PDB entry 8KD5 | electron microscopy, 2.90 A resolution | chains O and X of the 16 polymer chains in the assembly

== Chain O ==
Molecule: Histone H3
Source organism: Xenopus laevis
Reference sequence: A0A310TTQ1 (A0A310TTQ1_XENLA); residues 1-135 here correspond to UniProt positions 2-136 (UniProt number = residue number + 1)
Sequence (135 residues; each row starts with the number of its first residue):
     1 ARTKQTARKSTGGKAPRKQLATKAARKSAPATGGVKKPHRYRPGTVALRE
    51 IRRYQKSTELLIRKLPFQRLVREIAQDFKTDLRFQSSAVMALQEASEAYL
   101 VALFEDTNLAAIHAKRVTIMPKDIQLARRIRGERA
Unresolved in the structure: 1-35, 135
Differences from the reference sequence: engineered mutation Ala110 (Cys111 in A0A310TTQ1)
Modified positions: Lys36 (N-trimethyllysine; M3L)

== Chain X ==
Molecule: 187bp DNA
Sequence (187 nucleotides; each row starts with the number of its first residue; numbers below 1 keep their minus sign (DG-93 is residue -93)):
   -93 GCGGTGGCGGCCGCTCTAGAACAGGATGTATATATCTGACACGTGCCTGG
   -43 AGACTAGGGAGTAATCCCCTTGGCGGTTAAAACGCGGGGGACAGCGCGTA
     7 CGTGCGTTTAAGCGGTGCTAGAGCTGTCTACGACCAATTGAGCGGCCTCG
    57 GCACCGGGATTCTCCAGGGCGGCCGCGTATAGGGTCC
Unresolved in the structure: -93 to -84, 76-93

== Interface between chain O and chain X ==
Residue-residue contacts (27; chain O residue first):
  His39(O) - DG-69(X)  hydrogen bond to the base
  His39(O) - DA-68(X)  hydrogen bond to the base
  Arg40(O) - DG8(X)  base contact
  Arg40(O) - DT9(X)  hydrogen bond to the base
  Arg40(O) - DG10(X)  sugar contact
  Tyr41(O) - DT9(X)  sugar contact
  Tyr41(O) - DG10(X)  phosphate contact
  Arg42(O) - DT9(X)  phosphate contact
  Pro43(O) - DG8(X)  phosphate contact
  Pro43(O) - DT9(X)  phosphate contact
  Gly44(O) - DG8(X)  hydrogen bond to the phosphate
  Gly44(O) - DT9(X)  hydrogen bond to the phosphate
  Thr45(O) - DT9(X)  hydrogen bond to the phosphate
  Val46(O) - DT9(X)  hydrogen bond to the phosphate
  Val46(O) - DG10(X)  phosphate contact
  Ala47(O) - DT9(X)  hydrogen bond to the phosphate
  Arg49(O) - DG-66(X)  sugar contact
  Arg53(O) - DT-65(X)  salt bridge to the phosphate
  Lys56(O) - DA-64(X)  salt bridge to the phosphate
  Arg63(O) - DA17(X)  phosphate contact
  Arg63(O) - DG18(X)  salt bridge to the phosphate
  Lys64(O) - DG18(X)  hydrogen bond to the phosphate
  Leu65(O) - DA17(X)  phosphate contact
  Leu65(O) - DG18(X)  hydrogen bond to the phosphate
  Pro66(O) - DA17(X)  phosphate contact
  Arg69(O) - DA17(X)  salt bridge to the phosphate
  Arg83(O) - DA26(X)  hydrogen bond to the base
Other interface residues (no listed pair), chain O (21 interface residues in all): Pro38, Lys115, Thr118
Other interface residues (no listed pair), chain X (16 interface residues in all): DT-67, DA-1, DC7, DC11, DG27

== Summary ==
Chain O and chain X form an interface of 21 and 16 residues respectively, with 11 hydrogen bonds and 4 salt
bridges. Polar contacts include His39(O)-DG-69(X), His39(O)-DA-68(X) and Arg40(O)-DT9(X).
Chain O is Histone H3 (Xenopus laevis) and chain X is 187bp DNA; the structure, Rpd3S in complex with
nucleosome with H3K36MLA modification and 187bp DNA, class2, was determined by electron microscopy, deposited
together with 8KC7, 8KD2, 8KD3, 8KD4, 8KD6 and 8KD7.
